PDB entry 7UBZ | X-ray diffraction, 1.75 A resolution | chains A and B

Chain A:
Protein: Ankyrin repeat domain-containing protein
From: Enterobacter cloacae
UniProt: A0A8F3KJ65 (A0A8F3KJ65_ENTCL); residues 1-230 here correspond to UniProt positions 24-253 (UniProt number = residue number + 23)
Chain sequence (230 residues; each row starts with the number of its first residue):
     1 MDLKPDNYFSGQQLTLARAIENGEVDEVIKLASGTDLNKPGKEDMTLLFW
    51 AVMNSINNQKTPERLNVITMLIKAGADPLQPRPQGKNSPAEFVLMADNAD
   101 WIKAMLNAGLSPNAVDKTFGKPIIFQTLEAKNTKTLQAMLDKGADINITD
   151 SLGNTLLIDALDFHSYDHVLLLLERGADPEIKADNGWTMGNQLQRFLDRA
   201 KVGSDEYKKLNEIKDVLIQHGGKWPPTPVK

Chain B:
Protein: T6SS lipase effector
From: Enterobacter cloacae
UniProt: A0A0M7ENE2 (A0A0M7ENE2_ENTCL); numbering as in UniProt (aligned over 172-472)
Chain sequence (313 residues; row label = number of the first residue in the row):
   160 MAKSHHHHHHTSTKAERWQARKDLIAKGSNSLYPDAQIAAKRLAANNIAV
   210 EKAKLAENVYKTVNPLEATPGVPEGWKDISNDAGALKKYGLDKEVLFDHA
   260 DTPDFLARVYQPDSAVFGSDMNPTIVFRGSRQPEFFPTKNMADWINNGAQ
   310 GLGMESDYYKRAVRLGSRLAKSVSKIDIAGHSLGGGLASATSIASGQAGW
   360 TFNAAGLHSTTVEKYGGSLLGEADNIQAYRVEGELLTKIQEVNLAEDYKM
   410 LKGHIPTLIAKEEISAIMPNAAGVVHDLPGGTGGPLDRHGIGQAIDCIEQ
   460 QKDEDISIIRSRA
Disordered / not traced: 160-167, 291-298, 340-445
Covalently attached groups: methylglyoxal (MIE) linked to Arg180, Lys461
Construct notes: expression tag (160-171)
Small-molecule neighbours: methylglyoxal (MIE): Asn206, Glu458, Asp462, Ile465
From the paper describing this entry:
  - binding site for methylglyoxal: Arg180, Lys461
  - mutagenesis - R180K, S341A, K461Q: abolished catalytic activity
  - mutagenesis - E458Q: decreased growth
  - mutagenesis - R180K, K461Q: abolished growth
  - mutagenesis - R180K, K461Q: unchanged expression
  - mutagenesis - Q459K: unchanged growth
  - mutagenesis - K186C/C456S/K461Q/A472C: increased catalytic activity

How chain A and chain B interact:
Pairs across the interface (78; chain A residue first):
  Met1(A) - Asn306(B)  hydrogen bond (backbone-side chain)
  Leu3(A) - Trp303(B)  hydrophobic
  Asn7(A) - Met300(B)
  Tyr8(A) - Met300(B)  hydrogen bond (side chain-backbone)
  Tyr8(A) - Trp303(B)
  Glu43(A) - Ala301(B)
  Glu43(A) - Trp303(B)  hydrogen bond (backbone-side chain)
  Asp44(A) - Trp303(B)
  Met45(A) - Trp303(B)  hydrophobic
  Phe49(A) - Trp303(B)  hydrophobic
  Met53(A) - Trp303(B)
  Met53(A) - Asn306(B)
  Met53(A) - Gly307(B)
  Ile56(A) - Asn306(B)
  Ile56(A) - Leu311(B)  hydrophobic
  Asn57(A) - Gly310(B)
  Arg82(A) - His258(B)
  Arg82(A) - Ala259(B)  hydrogen bond (side chain-backbone)
  Arg82(A) - Ile304(B)
  Gln84(A) - Asn223(B)
  Gln84(A) - Pro224(B)
  Gln84(A) - Phe256(B)
  Gly85(A) - Leu225(B)
  Gly85(A) - Phe256(B)
  Gly85(A) - His258(B)  hydrogen bond (backbone-side chain)
  Lys86(A) - His258(B)
  Lys86(A) - Asp260(B)
  Lys86(A) - Thr261(B)
  Asn87(A) - His258(B)  hydrogen bond (backbone-backbone)
  Asn87(A) - Ala259(B)
  Phe92(A) - Ala259(B)  hydrophobic
  Phe92(A) - Ile304(B)  hydrophobic
  Phe92(A) - Leu311(B)  hydrophobic
  Phe92(A) - Met313(B)  hydrophobic
  Met95(A) - Met313(B)
  Ala96(A) - Leu311(B)
  Asp97(A) - Leu311(B)  hydrogen bond (backbone-backbone)
  Asp97(A) - Gly312(B)
  Trp101(A) - Gly310(B)
  Trp101(A) - Leu311(B)  hydrophobic
  Phe119(A) - Leu225(B)  hydrophobic
  Phe119(A) - Glu253(B)
  Phe119(A) - Phe256(B)  hydrophobic
  Phe119(A) - His258(B)
  Lys121(A) - Asp251(B)  salt bridge
  Lys121(A) - Glu253(B)  salt bridge
  Lys121(A) - Val254(B)
  Gln126(A) - Glu253(B)  hydrogen bond
  Gln126(A) - Arg320(B)  hydrogen bond
  Leu128(A) - Lys319(B)
  Glu129(A) - Glu314(B)
  Glu129(A) - Arg320(B)  salt bridge
  Lys131(A) - Gly312(B)
  Asp150(A) - Arg327(B)  salt bridge
  Leu152(A) - Gly249(B)
  Leu152(A) - Leu250(B)
  Leu152(A) - Arg327(B)
  Asn154(A) - Arg327(B)
  Ile158(A) - Lys330(B)
  Asp159(A) - Arg323(B)  salt bridge
  Asp159(A) - Arg327(B)  salt bridge
  Asp162(A) - Val322(B)
  Asp162(A) - Arg323(B)
  Asp162(A) - Ser326(B)  hydrogen bond (backbone-side chain)
  Asp162(A) - Arg327(B)
  Asp162(A) - Lys330(B)  salt bridge
  Phe163(A) - Lys319(B)  hydrogen bond (backbone-side chain)
  Phe163(A) - Arg320(B)
  Phe163(A) - Arg323(B)
  His164(A) - Lys319(B)  hydrogen bond (backbone-side chain)
  His164(A) - Val322(B)
  Ser165(A) - Lys319(B)  hydrogen bond
  Asn185(A) - Lys330(B)
  Trp187(A) - Lys330(B)
  Gln192(A) - Ser326(B)  hydrogen bond (side chain-backbone)
  Gln192(A) - Lys330(B)
  Arg195(A) - Ala329(B)
  Phe196(A) - Ser326(B)
Interface residues without a listed pair, chain A (45 interface residues in all): Val52, Val93, Thr118, Ala130
Interface residues without a listed pair, chain B (37 interface residues in all): Val222, Lys246, Lys252, Asp257, Ala308

In short:
Chain A and chain B form an interface of 45 and 37 residues respectively; the contacts include 14 hydrogen
bonds and 7 salt bridges. Among the polar pairs are Lys121(A)-Asp251(B), Lys121(A)-Glu253(B) and
Glu129(A)-Arg320(B). From the paper: a binding site for methylglyoxal at Arg180(B) and Lys461(B); R180K, S341A
and K461Q of chain B abolish catalytic activity; 6 substitutions were tested in all.
Here chain A is Ankyrin repeat domain-containing protein and chain B is T6SS lipase effector, both from
Enterobacter cloacae. Entry 7UBZ (Chymotrypsin digested toxin/immunity complex for a T6SS lipase effector from
E. cloacae) was determined by X-ray diffraction together with 9CYS from the same study.
